PDB entry 1Y1W | X-ray diffraction, 4.00 A resolution | chains C and K of the 15 polymer chains in the assembly

== Chain C ==
Name: DNA-directed RNA polymerase II 45 kDa polypeptide
From: Saccharomyces cerevisiae
Notes: EC 2.7.7.6
UniProtKB: P16370 (RPB3_YEAST); residues 1-318 here = UniProt positions 1-318
Chain sequence (318 residues; row label = number of the first residue in the row):
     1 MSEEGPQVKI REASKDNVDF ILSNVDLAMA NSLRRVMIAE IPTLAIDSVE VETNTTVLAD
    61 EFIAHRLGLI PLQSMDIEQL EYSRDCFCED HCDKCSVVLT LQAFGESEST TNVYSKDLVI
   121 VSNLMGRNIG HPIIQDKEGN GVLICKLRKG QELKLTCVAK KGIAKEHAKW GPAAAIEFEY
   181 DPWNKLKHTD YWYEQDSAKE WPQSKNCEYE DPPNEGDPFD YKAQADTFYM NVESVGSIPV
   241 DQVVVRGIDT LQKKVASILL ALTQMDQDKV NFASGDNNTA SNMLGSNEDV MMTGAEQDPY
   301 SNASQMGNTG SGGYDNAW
Not modelled in the structure: 1-2, 269-318
Metal / ion sites: Zn2+: Cys86, Cys88, Cys92, Cys95

== Chain K ==
Name: DNA-directed RNA polymerase II 13.6 kDa polypeptide
From: Saccharomyces cerevisiae
Notes: EC 2.7.7.6
UniProtKB: P38902 (RPB11_YEAST); residues 1-120 here = UniProt positions 1-120
Chain sequence (120 residues; each row starts with the number of its first residue):
     1 MNAPDRFELF LLGEGESKLK IDPDTKAPNA VVITFEKEDH TLGNLIRAEL LNDRKVLFAA
    61 YKVEHPFFAR FKLRIQTTEG YDPKDALKNA CNSIINKLGA LKTNFETEWN LQTLAADDAF
Not modelled in the structure: 115-120

== Interface between chain C and chain K ==
Residue-residue contacts - 55 pairs, chain C then chain K:
  Glu3(C) with Ala100(K); Asn104(K)
  Pro6(C) with Lys97(K); Asn104(K)
  Gln7(C) with Asn104(K)
  Val8(C) with Glu108(K)
  Lys9(C) with Glu108(K)
  Ile10(C) with Glu108(K); Trp109(K)
  Ala13(C) with Leu114(K)
  Ser14(C) with Trp109(K); Leu114(K)
  Val18(C) with Trp109(K), hydrophobic
  Ala28(C) with Asn44(K); Ala48(K), hydrophobic
  Met29(C) with Ile94(K); Leu98(K), hydrophobic
  Ser32(C) with Thr41(K); Leu45(K)
  Arg35(C) with Asp39(K), salt bridge; His40(K); Thr41(K), hydrogen bond
  Val36(C) with Thr41(K)
  Glu40(C) with Thr41(K)
  Arg84(C) with Phe10(K); Leu11(K)
  Lys165(C) with Arg6(K), hydrogen bond (backbone-side chain); Leu9(K); Asp39(K), salt bridge
  Glu166(C) with Arg6(K), hydrogen bond (backbone-side chain); Phe7(K); Phe10(K)
  His167(C) with Arg6(K)
  Asp241(C) with Phe105(K); Trp109(K)
  Val244(C) with Phe105(K), hydrophobic
  Val245(C) with Lys102(K)
  Ile248(C) with Leu98(K), hydrophobic; Leu101(K), hydrophobic
  Leu251(C) with Leu45(K), hydrophobic
  Gln252(C) with Ile95(K), hydrogen bond (side chain-backbone); Leu98(K); Gly99(K); Lys102(K)
  Lys254(C) with Glu38(K), salt bridge; Leu42(K)
  Val255(C) with Leu42(K); Cys91(K), hydrophobic; Ile94(K), hydrophobic
  Leu259(C) with Lys88(K); Cys91(K), hydrophobic; Asn92(K)
  Leu262(C) with Leu19(K), hydrophobic; Leu87(K), hydrophobic
  Met265(C) with Leu19(K)
Interface residues without a listed pair, chain C (43 interface residues in all): Glu4, Gly5, Arg11, Phe20, Leu22, Val25, Asp26, Ile163, Ala164, Asp249, Ala256, Ile258, Asp266
Interface residues without a listed pair, chain K (41 interface residues in all): Ser17, Ile21, Phe35, Glu49, Asn52, Lys84, Thr103, Glu106, Gln112, Thr113

== Overview ==
43 residues of chain C face 41 of chain K across their interface, with 4 hydrogen bonds and 3 salt bridges.
Among the polar pairs are Arg35(C)-Asp39(K), Lys165(C)-Asp39(K) and Lys254(C)-Glu38(K). The Zn2+ site is built
by Cys86(C), Cys88(C), Cys92(C) and Cys95(C).
Chain C is DNA-directed RNA polymerase II 45 kDa polypeptide and chain K is DNA-directed RNA polymerase II
13.6 kDa polypeptide, both from Saccharomyces cerevisiae; the structure, Complete RNA Polymerase II elongation
complex, was determined by X-ray diffraction, deposited together with 1Y77, 1Y1V and 1Y1Y.
